Entry 8CAD (electron microscopy, 2.85 A resolution); this record covers chains A and B of the 6 polymer chains in the assembly.

== Chain A (and B) ==
Protein: acidic juvenile hormone-suppressible protein 1
Source organism: Galleria mellonella
Notes: chain B of this document is another copy of the same molecule, construct and numbering; everything in this record applies to it too
Reference sequence: A0A6J1WN20 (A0A6J1WN20_GALME); residues 1-706 here = UniProt positions 1-706
Amino-acid sequence (706 residues; each row starts with the number of its first residue):
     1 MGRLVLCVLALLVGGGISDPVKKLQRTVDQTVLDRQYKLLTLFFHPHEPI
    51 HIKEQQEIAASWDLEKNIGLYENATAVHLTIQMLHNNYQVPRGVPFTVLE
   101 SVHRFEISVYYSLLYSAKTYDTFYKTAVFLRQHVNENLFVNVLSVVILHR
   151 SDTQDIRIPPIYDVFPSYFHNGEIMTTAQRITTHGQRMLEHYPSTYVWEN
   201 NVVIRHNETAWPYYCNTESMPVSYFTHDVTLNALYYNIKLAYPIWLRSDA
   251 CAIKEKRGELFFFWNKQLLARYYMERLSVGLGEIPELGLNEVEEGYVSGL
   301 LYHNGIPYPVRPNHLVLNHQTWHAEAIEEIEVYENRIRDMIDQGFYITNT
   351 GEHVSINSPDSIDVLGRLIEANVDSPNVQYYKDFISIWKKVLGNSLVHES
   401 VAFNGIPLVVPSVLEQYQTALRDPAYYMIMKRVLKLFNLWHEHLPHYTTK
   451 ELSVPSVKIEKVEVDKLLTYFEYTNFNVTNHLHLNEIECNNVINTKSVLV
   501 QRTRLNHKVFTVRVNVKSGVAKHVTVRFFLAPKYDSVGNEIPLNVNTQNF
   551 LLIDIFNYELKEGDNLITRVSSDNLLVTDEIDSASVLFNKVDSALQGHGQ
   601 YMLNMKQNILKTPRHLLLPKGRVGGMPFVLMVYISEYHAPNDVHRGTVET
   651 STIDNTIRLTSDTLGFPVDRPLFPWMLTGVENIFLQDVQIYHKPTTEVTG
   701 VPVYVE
Disordered / not traced: 1-30, 487-495, 595-602, 641-652, 696-706
Covalently attached groups: glycan linked to Asn-73; N-acetylglucosamine (NAG) linked to Asn-477
Ion coordination: Cu ion: Glu-291, His-314
Reported in the primary citation:
  - post-translational modification sites: Asn-73, Asn-477
  - Cu ion coordination: His-314, His-319

== How chain A and chain B interact ==
Contacting residue pairs - 17 pairs, chain A then chain B:
  Leu-289(A) with Glu-328(B)
  Asn-290(A) with Asn-318(B)
  Glu-291(A) with Gln-320(B), hydrogen bond (backbone-side chain)
  Glu-331(A) with Glu-328(B)
  Asn-335(A) with Val-332(B)
  Arg-338(A) with Arg-336(B)
  Asp-339(A) with Arg-336(B), salt bridge; Tyr-380(B)
  Asp-342(A) with Arg-336(B), salt bridge; Gln-379(B), hydrogen bond (backbone-side chain)
  Gln-343(A) with Tyr-380(B)
  Phe-345(A) with Gly-351(B)
  His-353(A) with Gly-351(B)
  Pro-542(A) with Val-401(B), hydrophobic
  Pro-674(A) with Asn-404(B)
  Trp-675(A) with Gln-82(B); Tyr-88(B)
Also at the interface, not in a pair above, chain A (22 interface residues in all): Glu-286, Leu-287, Gly-288, Glu-293, Ile-341, Asn-357, His-443, Thr-678
Also at the interface, not in a pair above, chain B (20 interface residues in all): Asn-86, Glu-325, Glu-329, Glu-331, Ile-347, Asn-349, Thr-350, Lys-382

== In short ==
22 residues of chain A face 20 of chain B across their interface; the contacts include 2 hydrogen bonds and 2
salt bridges. Polar contacts include Asp-339(A)/Arg-336(B), Asp-342(A)/Arg-336(B) and Glu-291(A)/Gln-320(B).
Covalently linked N-acetylglucosamine: at Asn-477(A). From the paper: Cu ion coordination by His-314(A) and
His-319(A); modification sites Asn-73(A) and Asn-477(A).
Both chains are acidic juvenile hormone-suppressible protein 1 (Galleria mellonella). Entry 8CAD (Cryo-EM
structure of the Ceres homohexamer from Galleria mellonella saliva) was determined by electron microscopy,
deposited together with 8CA9, 8CAN and 8PO9.
